Entry 5BPI (X-ray diffraction, 3.20 A resolution); this record covers chains C and D of the 6 polymer chains in the assembly.

== Chain C (and D) ==
Name: TrmBL2
Organism: Pyrococcus furiosus
Notes: chain D of this document is another copy of the same molecule, construct and numbering; everything in this record applies to it too
UniProtKB: Q8U3H1 (TMBL2_PYRFU); residues 2-264 here = UniProt positions 2-264
Chain sequence (263 residues; each row starts with the number of its first residue):
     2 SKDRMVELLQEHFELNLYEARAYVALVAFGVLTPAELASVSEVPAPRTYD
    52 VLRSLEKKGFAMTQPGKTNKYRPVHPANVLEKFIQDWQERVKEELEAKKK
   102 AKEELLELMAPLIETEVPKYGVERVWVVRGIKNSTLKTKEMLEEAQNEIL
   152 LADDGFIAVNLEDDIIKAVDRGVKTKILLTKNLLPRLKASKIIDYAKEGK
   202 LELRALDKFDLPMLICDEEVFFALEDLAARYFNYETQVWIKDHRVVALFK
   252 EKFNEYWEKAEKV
Disordered / not traced: 118-122 (chain D: 116-123)
UniProt features mapped onto this chain:
  - DNA-binding region: L33 to R54 (H-T-H motif)

== Interface between chain C and chain D ==
Residue-residue contacts (19; chain C residue first):
  S2(C) with Y232(D)
  K3(C) with F233(D)
  A26(C) with F233(D), hydrophobic
  A29(C) with A229(D); F233(D), hydrophobic
  F30(C) with A229(D); A230(D)
  S40(C) with Y235(D)
  V41(C) with F233(D); Y235(D), hydrophobic
  A229(C) with A29(D); F30(D), hydrophobic
  A230(C) with F30(D)
  Y232(C) with S2(D)
  F233(C) with V25(D), hydrophobic; A26(D), hydrophobic; A29(D), hydrophobic; V41(D)
  Y235(C) with S40(D)
Interface residues without a listed pair, chain C (14 interface residues in all): V25, S42

== Overview ==
14 residues of chain C face 12 of chain D across their interface.
Chain C and chain D are both TrmBL2 (Pyrococcus furiosus); the structure, Structure of TrmBL2, an archaeal
chromatin protein, shows a novel mode of DNA binding, was determined by X-ray diffraction, deposited together
with 5BOX, 5BPD and 5BQT.
